9ILY - chains C and B of the 6 polymer chains in the assembly; structure by electron microscopy, 3.33 A resolution.

# Chain C (and B)
Molecule: Primase D5
Organism: Monkeypox virus
Notes: chain B of this document is another copy of the same molecule, construct and numbering; everything in this record applies to it too
Reference sequence: Q5IXS3 (Q5IXS3_MONPV); residue numbers follow UniProt; this construct covers 1-785
Sequence (785 residues; each row starts with the number of its first residue):
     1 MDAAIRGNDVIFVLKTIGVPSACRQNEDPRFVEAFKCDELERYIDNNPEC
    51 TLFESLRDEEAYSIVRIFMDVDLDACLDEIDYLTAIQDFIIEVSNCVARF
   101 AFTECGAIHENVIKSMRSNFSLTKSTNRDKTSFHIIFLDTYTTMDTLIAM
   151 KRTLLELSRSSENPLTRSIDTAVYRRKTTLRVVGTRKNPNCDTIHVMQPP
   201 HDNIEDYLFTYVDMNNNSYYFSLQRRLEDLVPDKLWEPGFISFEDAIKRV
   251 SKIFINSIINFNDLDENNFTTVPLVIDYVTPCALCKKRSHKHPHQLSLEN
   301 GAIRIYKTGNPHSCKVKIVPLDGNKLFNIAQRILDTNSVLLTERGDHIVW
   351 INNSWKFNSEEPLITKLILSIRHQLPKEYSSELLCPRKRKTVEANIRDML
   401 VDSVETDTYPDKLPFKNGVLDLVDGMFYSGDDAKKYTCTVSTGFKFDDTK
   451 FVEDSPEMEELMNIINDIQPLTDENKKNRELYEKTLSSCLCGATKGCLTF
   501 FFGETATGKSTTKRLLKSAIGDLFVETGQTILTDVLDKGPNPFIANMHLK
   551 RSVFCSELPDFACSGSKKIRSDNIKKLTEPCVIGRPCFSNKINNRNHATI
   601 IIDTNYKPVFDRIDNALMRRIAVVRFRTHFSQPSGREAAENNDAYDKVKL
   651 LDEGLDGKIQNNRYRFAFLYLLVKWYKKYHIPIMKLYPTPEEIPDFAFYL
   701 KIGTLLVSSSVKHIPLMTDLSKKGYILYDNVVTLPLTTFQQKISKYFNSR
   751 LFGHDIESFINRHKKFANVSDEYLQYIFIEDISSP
Disordered / not traced: 1-322, 583-594, 601-606, 630-654, 783-785 (chain B: 1-322, 583-594, 630-654, 783-785)
Cystine bridges: Cys489-Cys491

# Interface between chain C and chain B
Pairs across the interface - 29 pairs, chain C then chain B:
  Asn324(C) - Leu384(B)
  Phe327(C) - Leu384(B)  hydrophobic
  Asn395(C) - Leu384(B)
  Asn395(C) - Arg389(B)  hydrogen bond
  Asp398(C) - Thr365(B)  hydrogen bond
  Asp398(C) - Lys366(B)
  Asp398(C) - Leu369(B)
  Asp398(C) - Arg389(B)  salt bridge
  Met399(C) - Leu369(B)  hydrophobic
  Leu400(C) - Lys366(B)  hydrogen bond (backbone-side chain)
  Val401(C) - Ile351(B)  hydrophobic
  Val401(C) - Asn352(B)
  Ser710(C) - Glu504(B)
  Val711(C) - Glu504(B)  hydrogen bond (backbone-side chain)
  Lys712(C) - Glu504(B)
  Lys712(C) - His629(B)
  Tyr728(C) - Leu751(B)
  Arg762(C) - Ser564(B)  hydrogen bond (backbone-side chain)
  Arg762(C) - Gly565(B)
  Arg762(C) - Ser566(B)
  His763(C) - Cys563(B)
  His763(C) - Ser564(B)
  Lys764(C) - Ser564(B)
  Lys764(C) - Gly565(B)
  Lys765(C) - Ser564(B)
  Asn768(C) - Arg750(B)  hydrogen bond (backbone-side chain)
  Asn768(C) - Leu751(B)
  Val769(C) - Arg750(B)
  Gln775(C) - Cys563(B)
Interface residues without a listed pair, chain C (20 interface residues in all): Arg397, Phe766
Interface residues without a listed pair, chain B (21 interface residues in all): Arg372, Cys385, Pro386, Asp560, Ala562, Tyr606

# Overview
20 residues of chain C and 21 residues of chain B are in contact, with 6 hydrogen bonds and 1 salt bridge.
Polar pairs include Asp398(C)-Arg389(B), Asn395(C)-Arg389(B) and Asp398(C)-Thr365(B).
Chain C and chain B are both Primase D5 (Monkeypox virus); the structure, The Cryo-EM structure of MPXV E5 in
the apo state, was determined by electron microscopy, deposited together with 9ILZ, 9IM0, 9IM1, 9IM2 and 9IM3.
